Entry 8TTK (X-ray diffraction, 1.98 A resolution); this record covers chain A.

# Chain A
Molecule: Tryptophan 6-halogenase
From: uncultured bacterium
Reference sequence: M9QSI0 (M9QSI0_9BACT); residues 1-529 here = UniProt positions 1-529
Amino-acid sequence (529 residues; row label = number of the first residue in the row):
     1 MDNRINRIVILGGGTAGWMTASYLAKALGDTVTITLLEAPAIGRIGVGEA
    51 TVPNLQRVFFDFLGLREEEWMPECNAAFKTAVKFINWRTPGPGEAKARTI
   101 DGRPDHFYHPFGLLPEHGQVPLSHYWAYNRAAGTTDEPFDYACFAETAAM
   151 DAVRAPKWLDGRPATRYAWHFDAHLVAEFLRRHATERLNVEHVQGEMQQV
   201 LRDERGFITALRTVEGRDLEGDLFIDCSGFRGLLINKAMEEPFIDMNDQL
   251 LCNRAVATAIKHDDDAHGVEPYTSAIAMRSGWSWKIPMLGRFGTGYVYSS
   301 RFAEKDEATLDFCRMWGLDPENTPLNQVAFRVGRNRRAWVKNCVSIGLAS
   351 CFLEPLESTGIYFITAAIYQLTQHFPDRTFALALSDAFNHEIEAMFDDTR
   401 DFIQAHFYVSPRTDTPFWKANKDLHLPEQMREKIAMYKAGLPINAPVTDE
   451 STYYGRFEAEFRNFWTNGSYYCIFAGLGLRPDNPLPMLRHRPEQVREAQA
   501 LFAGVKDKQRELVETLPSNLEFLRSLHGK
Not modelled in the structure: 1, 40-44, 528-529
From the paper describing this entry:
  - conformationally variable residues (order/disorder transition): V447 to E460

# Overview
The paper reports conformational variability at V447.
Chain A is Tryptophan 6-halogenase (uncultured bacterium); the structure, Tryptophan-6-halogenase BorH apo
structure, was determined by X-ray diffraction together with 8FOV, 8FOX and 8TTI from the same study.
